3OMK - chains A and B; structure by X-ray diffraction, 1.90 A resolution.

== Chain A ==
Name: Bile acid receptor
Source organism: Homo sapiens
UniProtKB: Q96RI1 (NR1H4_HUMAN); residues 248-476 here correspond to UniProt positions 258-486 (UniProt number = residue number + 10)
Amino-acid sequence (233 residues; each row starts with the number of its first residue):
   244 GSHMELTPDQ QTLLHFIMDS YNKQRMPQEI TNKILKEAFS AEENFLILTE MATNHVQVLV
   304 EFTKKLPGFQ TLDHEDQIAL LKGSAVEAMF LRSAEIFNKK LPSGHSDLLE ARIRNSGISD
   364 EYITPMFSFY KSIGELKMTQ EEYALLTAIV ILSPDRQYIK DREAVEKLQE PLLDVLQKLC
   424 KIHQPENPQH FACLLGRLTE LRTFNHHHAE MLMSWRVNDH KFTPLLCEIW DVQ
Unresolved in the structure: 244-246
Sequence notes: expression tag (244-247); engineered mutation Ala281 (Glu291 in Q96RI1), Ala354 (Glu364 in Q96RI1)
Small-molecule neighbours: OMK ((2S)-2-[2-(4-chlorophenyl)-5,6-difluoro-1H-benzimidazol-1-yl]-2-cyclohexyl-N-(2-methylphenyl)ethanamide): Ile273, Thr274, Ile277, Asn287, Ile290, Leu291, Met294, Ala295, His298, Met332, Phe333, Arg335, Ser336, Ile339, Phe340, Leu352, Ile356, Ser359, Ile361, Met369, Tyr373, His451, Met454, Leu455, Trp458
UniProt features mapped onto this chain:
  - binding site (chenodeoxycholate): Arg335, Tyr365, Tyr373, His451
  - modified residue: Thr446 (Phosphothreonine)
  - cross-link: Lys279 (Glycyl lysine isopeptide (Lys-Gly) (interchain with G-Cter in SUMO1))

== Chain B ==
Name: peptide of Nuclear receptor coactivator 1
UniProtKB: Q15788 (NCOA1_HUMAN); residues 744-757 here = UniProt positions 744-757
Amino-acid sequence (14 residues; numbered 744 to 757; the number before each row is that of its first residue):
   744 KDHQLLRYLL DKDE
Unresolved in the structure: 756-757
UniProt features mapped onto this chain:
  - motif: Leu749 to Leu753 (LXXLL motif 5)
  - mutagenesis: Leu752 to Leu753 (Slightly affects interactions with steroid receptors. Abolishes interactions with steroid receptors; when associated with A-636; A-637; A-693 and A-694)

== Chain A / chain B interface ==
Contacting residue pairs (21; chain A residue first):
  Val303(A) with Leu752(B), hydrophobic
  Glu304(A) with Lys755(B), salt bridge
  Lys307(A) with Leu752(B), hydrogen bond (side chain-backbone); Leu753(B)
  Phe312(A) with Leu753(B), hydrophobic
  His317(A) with Arg750(B); Asp754(B), salt bridge
  Ile321(A) with His746(B); Leu749(B), hydrophobic; Arg750(B); Leu753(B), hydrophobic
  Leu324(A) with Leu753(B), hydrophobic
  Lys325(A) with His746(B), hydrogen bond
  Pro467(A) with Leu748(B)
  Leu468(A) with Leu748(B); Leu752(B), hydrophobic
  Glu471(A) with His746(B); Gln747(B), hydrogen bond (side chain-backbone); Leu748(B), hydrogen bond (side chain-backbone); Leu749(B), hydrogen bond (side chain-backbone)
  Ile472(A) with Leu749(B), hydrophobic
Interface residues without a listed pair, chain A (14 interface residues in all): Glu318, Gln320
Interface residues without a listed pair, chain B (10 interface residues in all): Asp745

== Overview ==
The interface between chain A and chain B involves 14 residues on one side and 10 on the other, with 5
hydrogen bonds and 2 salt bridges. Among the polar pairs are Glu304(A)-Lys755(B), His317(A)-Asp754(B) and
Lys307(A)-Leu752(B). Chain A binds compound OMK.
Chain A is Bile acid receptor (Homo sapiens) and chain B is peptide of Nuclear receptor coactivator 1; the
structure, Crystal structure of human FXR in complex with
(2S)-2-[2-(4-chlorophenyl)-5,6-difluoro-1H-benzimidazol-1-yl]-2-cyclohexyl-N-(2-methylphenyl)ethanamide, was
determined by X-ray diffraction (same publication as 3OLF, 3OMM, 3OOF and 3OOK).
